Entry 4WET (X-ray diffraction, 1.63 A resolution); this record covers chains A and B.

Chain A (and B):
Protein: Thiol:disulfide interchange protein
From: Escherichia coli BL21(DE3)
Notes: EC 1.8.4.2; chain B of this document is another copy of the same molecule, construct and numbering; everything in this record applies to it too
UniProtKB: C5WBA2 (C5WBA2_ECOBD); residues 1-189 here correspond to UniProt positions 20-208 (UniProt number = residue number + 19)
Chain sequence (189 residues; row label = number of the first residue in the row):
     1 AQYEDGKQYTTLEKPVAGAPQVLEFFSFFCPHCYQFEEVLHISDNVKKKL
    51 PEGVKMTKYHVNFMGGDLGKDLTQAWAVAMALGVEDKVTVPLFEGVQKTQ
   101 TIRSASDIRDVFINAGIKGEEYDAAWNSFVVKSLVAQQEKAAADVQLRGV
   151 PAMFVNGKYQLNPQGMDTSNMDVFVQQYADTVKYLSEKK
Disordered / not traced: 1, 189 (chain B: 189)
Disulfide bonds: C30-C33
Residues lining bound ligands: WEF (N-({4-methyl-2-[4-(trifluoromethyl)phenyl]-1,3-thiazol-5-yl}carbonyl)-L-tyrosine): H32, Q35, F36, L40, P151, P163, Q164, T168, S169, N170, M171, F174

Chain A / chain B interface:
Pairs across the interface (32; chain A residue first):
  P31(A) with M64(B), hydrophobic
  H32(A) with M64(B), hydrogen bond
  Y34(A) with P31(B)
  Q35(A) with F29(B), hydrogen bond (side chain-backbone); M64(B), hydrogen bond (side chain-backbone)
  E38(A) with Q100(B), hydrogen bond (backbone-side chain)
  V39(A) with V96(B); Q100(B); R103(B), hydrogen bond (backbone-side chain)
  H41(A) with Q100(B), hydrogen bond
  Q97(A) with H32(B)
  K98(A) with P31(B); H32(B), hydrogen bond (backbone-side chain); Y34(B); Q35(B)
  T99(A) with Q35(B)
  Q100(A) with H32(B), hydrogen bond
  R103(A) with T168(B)
  T168(A) with G65(B); G66(B); D67(B), hydrogen bond (side chain-backbone); L68(B), hydrogen bond (backbone-backbone)
  S169(A) with D67(B); L68(B); R103(B)
  N170(A) with R103(B); S104(B)
  M171(A) with F29(B), hydrophobic; L68(B), hydrophobic; I102(B); R103(B), hydrogen bond (backbone-backbone)
  D172(A) with R103(B), salt bridge
Interface residues without a listed pair, chain B (17 interface residues in all): F63

Summary:
Chain A and chain B each contribute 17 residues to their interface; the contacts include 11 hydrogen bonds and
1 salt bridge. Polar contacts include D172(A)-R103(B), H32(A)-M64(B) and Q35(A)-F29(B). Chain A binds compound
WEF.
Chain A and chain B are both Thiol:disulfide interchange protein (Escherichia coli BL21(DE3)); the structure,
Crystal structure of E.Coli DsbA in complex with compound 16, was determined by X-ray diffraction (same
publication as 4WEY, 4WF4 and 4WF5).
